Entry 6EDT (electron microscopy, 3.60 A resolution); this record covers chains A and C of the 10 polymer chains in the assembly.

# Chain A
Protein: DNA-directed RNA polymerase subunit alpha
From: Mycobacterium tuberculosis
Notes: EC 2.7.7.6
UniProtKB: A5U8D3 (RPOA_MYCTA); residues 1-347 here = UniProt positions 1-347
Chain sequence (347 residues; each row starts with the number of its first residue):
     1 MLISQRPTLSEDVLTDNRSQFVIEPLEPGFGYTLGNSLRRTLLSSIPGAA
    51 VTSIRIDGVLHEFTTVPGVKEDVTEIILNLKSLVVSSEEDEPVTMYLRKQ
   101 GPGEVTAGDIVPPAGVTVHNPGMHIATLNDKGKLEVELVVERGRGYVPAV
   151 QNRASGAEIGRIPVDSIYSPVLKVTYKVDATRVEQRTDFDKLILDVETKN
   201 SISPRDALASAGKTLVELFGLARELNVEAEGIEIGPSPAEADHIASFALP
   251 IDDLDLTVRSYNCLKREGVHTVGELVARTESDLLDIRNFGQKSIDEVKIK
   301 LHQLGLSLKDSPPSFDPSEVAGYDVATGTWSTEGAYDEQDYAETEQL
Disordered / not traced: 1, 227-347

# Chain C
Protein: DNA-directed RNA polymerase subunit beta
From: Mycobacterium tuberculosis
Notes: EC 2.7.7.6
UniProtKB: V9Z879 (V9Z879_MYCTX); residues 7-1140 here correspond to UniProt positions 1-1134 (UniProt number = residue number - 6)
Chain sequence (1134 residues; row label = number of the first residue in the row):
     7 MADSRQSKTAASPSPSRPQSSSNNSVPGAPNRVSFAKLREPLEVPGLLDV
    57 QTDSFEWLIGSPRWRESAAERGDVNPVGGLEEVLYELSPIEDFSGSMSLS
   107 FSDPRFDDVKAPVDECKDKDMTYAAPLFVTAEFINNNTGEIKSQTVFMGD
   157 FPMMTEKGTFIINGTERVVVSQLVRSPGVYFDETIDKSTDKTLHSVKVIP
   207 SRGAWLEFDVDKRDTVGVRIDRKRRQPVTVLLKALGWTSEQIVERFGFSE
   257 IMRSTLEKDNTVGTDEALLDIYRKLRPGEPPTKESAQTLLENLFFKEKRY
   307 DLARVGRYKVNKKLGLHVGEPITSSTLTEEDVVATIEYLVRLHEGQTTMT
   357 VPGGVEVPVETDDIDHFGNRRLRTVGELIQNQIRVGMSRMERVVRERMTT
   407 QDVEAITPQTLINIRPVVAAIKEFFGTSQLSQFMDQNNPLSGLTHKRRLS
   457 ALGPGGLSRERAGLEVRDVHPSHYGRMCPIETPEGPNIGLIGSLSVYARV
   507 NPFGFIETPYRKVVDGVVSDEIVYLTADEEDRHVVAQANSPIDADGRFVE
   557 PRVLVRRKAGEVEYVPSSEVDYMDVSPRQMVSVATAMIPFLEHDDANRAL
   607 MGANMQRQAVPLVRSEAPLVGTGMELRAAIDAGDVVVAEESGVIEEVSAD
   657 YITVMHDNGTRRTYRMRKFARSNHGTCANQCPIVDAGDRVEAGQVIADGP
   707 CTDDGEMALGKNLLVAIMPWEGHNYEDAIILSNRLVEEDVLTSIHIEEHE
   757 IDARDTKLGAEEITRDIPNISDEVLADLDERGIVRIGAEVRDGDILVGKV
   807 TPKGETELTPEERLLRAIFGEKAREVRDTSLKVPHGESGKVIGIRVFSRE
   857 DEDELPAGVNELVRVYVAQKRKISDGDKLAGRHGNKGVIGKILPVEDMPF
   907 LADGTPVDIILNTHGVPRRMNIGQILETHLGWCAHSGWKVDAAKGVPDWA
   957 ARLPDELLEAQPNAIVSTPVFDGAQEAELQGLLSCTLPNRDGDVLVDADG
  1007 KAMLFDGRSGEPFPYPVTVGYMYIMKLHHLVDDKIHARSTGPYSMITQQP
  1057 LGGKAQFGGQRFGEMECWAMQAYGAAYTLQELLTIKSDDTVGRVKVYEAI
  1107 VKGENIPEPGIPESFKVLLKELQSLCLNVEVLSS
Disordered / not traced: 7-29

# How chain A and chain C interact
Pairs across the interface (69; chain A residue first):
  Arg18(A) - Arg996(C)
  Tyr32(A) - Gly1016(C)
  Tyr32(A) - Glu1017(C)
  Tyr32(A) - Pro1018(C)
  Thr33(A) - Glu1017(C)  hydrogen bond
  Asn36(A) - Asp1012(C)
  Asn36(A) - Gly1013(C)  hydrogen bond (side chain-backbone)
  Asn36(A) - Arg1014(C)  hydrogen bond (side chain-backbone)
  Asn36(A) - Ser1015(C)  hydrogen bond (side chain-backbone)
  Asn36(A) - Gly1016(C)
  Arg39(A) - Glu902(C)  hydrogen bond (side chain-backbone)
  Arg39(A) - Phe906(C)
  Arg39(A) - Gly910(C)
  Arg39(A) - Pro912(C)
  Arg40(A) - Glu902(C)
  Arg40(A) - Asp903(C)
  Arg40(A) - Gly1013(C)  hydrogen bond (side chain-backbone)
  Arg40(A) - Arg1014(C)
  Ser44(A) - Glu902(C)
  Leu60(A) - Ile792(C)
  His61(A) - Ile792(C)
  His61(A) - Ile848(C)
  Glu62(A) - Lys876(C)  salt bridge
  Phe63(A) - Phe675(C)
  Phe63(A) - Ile848(C)  hydrophobic
  Phe63(A) - Ala874(C)
  Thr64(A) - Phe675(C)
  Thr65(A) - Ala655(C)
  Thr65(A) - Asp656(C)
  Val69(A) - Ser654(C)
  Val69(A) - Ala655(C)  hydrogen bond (backbone-backbone)
  Lys70(A) - Ser654(C)
  Lys70(A) - Ala655(C)
  Lys70(A) - Val690(C)  hydrogen bond (side chain-backbone)
  Lys70(A) - Asp691(C)  salt bridge
  Glu71(A) - Ala655(C)
  Asp72(A) - Lys674(C)  salt bridge
  Asp72(A) - Phe675(C)
  Thr74(A) - Lys876(C)
  Glu75(A) - Arg620(C)  salt bridge
  Lys81(A) - Glu743(C)
  Lys81(A) - Glu744(C)
  Lys81(A) - Asp745(C)
  Asn129(A) - Glu652(C)  hydrogen bond
  Asn129(A) - Val653(C)  hydrogen bond (side chain-backbone)
  Lys131(A) - Glu652(C)  salt bridge
  Tyr146(A) - Val742(C)
  Tyr146(A) - Glu743(C)
  Tyr146(A) - Lys878(C)
  Gln151(A) - Glu795(C)  hydrogen bond
  Asn152(A) - Glu795(C)  hydrogen bond (backbone-side chain)
  Arg153(A) - Arg797(C)
  Arg153(A) - Asp800(C)  salt bridge
  Ile159(A) - Ile792(C)
  Ile159(A) - Gly793(C)
  Ile159(A) - Ala794(C)  hydrophobic
  Asp165(A) - Lys878(C)  salt bridge
  Ile167(A) - Glu743(C)
  Lys173(A) - Asp909(C)
  Lys173(A) - Gly910(C)
  Lys173(A) - Thr911(C)  hydrogen bond
  Val174(A) - Gly910(C)
  Thr175(A) - Ala908(C)  hydrogen bond (side chain-backbone)
  Thr175(A) - Asp909(C)
  Thr175(A) - Gly910(C)
  Tyr176(A) - Phe906(C)
  Tyr176(A) - Phe1011(C)
  Tyr176(A) - Gly1016(C)  hydrogen bond (side chain-backbone)
  Glu197(A) - Arg996(C)  salt bridge
Interface residues without a listed pair, chain A (37 interface residues in all): Leu43, Gly68, Leu78
Interface residues without a listed pair, chain C (50 interface residues in all): Val619, Tyr657, Asn685, Pro688, Ile750, Lys846, Val847, Gln875, Val901

# Summary
37 residues of chain A and 50 residues of chain C are in contact; the contacts include 15 hydrogen bonds and 8
salt bridges. Polar contacts include Glu62(A)-Lys876(C), Lys70(A)-Asp691(C) and Asp72(A)-Lys674(C).
Chain A is DNA-directed RNA polymerase subunit alpha and chain C is DNA-directed RNA polymerase subunit beta,
both from Mycobacterium tuberculosis; the structure, Mycobacterium tuberculosis RNAP open promoter complex
with RbpA/CarD and AP3 promoter, was determined by electron microscopy, deposited together with 6EE8, 6EEC and
6M7J.
